PDB entry 8HOY | electron microscopy, 2.76 A resolution | chains A and C of the 3 polymer chains in the assembly

[Chain A]
Molecule: DNA polymerase
Organism: Monkeypox virus
Reference sequence: Q5IXW8 (Q5IXW8_MONPV); residue numbers follow UniProt; this construct covers 1-1006
Chain sequence (1029 residues; numbered -22 to 1006; the number before each row is that of its first residue; numbers below 1 keep their minus sign (Met-22 is residue -22)):
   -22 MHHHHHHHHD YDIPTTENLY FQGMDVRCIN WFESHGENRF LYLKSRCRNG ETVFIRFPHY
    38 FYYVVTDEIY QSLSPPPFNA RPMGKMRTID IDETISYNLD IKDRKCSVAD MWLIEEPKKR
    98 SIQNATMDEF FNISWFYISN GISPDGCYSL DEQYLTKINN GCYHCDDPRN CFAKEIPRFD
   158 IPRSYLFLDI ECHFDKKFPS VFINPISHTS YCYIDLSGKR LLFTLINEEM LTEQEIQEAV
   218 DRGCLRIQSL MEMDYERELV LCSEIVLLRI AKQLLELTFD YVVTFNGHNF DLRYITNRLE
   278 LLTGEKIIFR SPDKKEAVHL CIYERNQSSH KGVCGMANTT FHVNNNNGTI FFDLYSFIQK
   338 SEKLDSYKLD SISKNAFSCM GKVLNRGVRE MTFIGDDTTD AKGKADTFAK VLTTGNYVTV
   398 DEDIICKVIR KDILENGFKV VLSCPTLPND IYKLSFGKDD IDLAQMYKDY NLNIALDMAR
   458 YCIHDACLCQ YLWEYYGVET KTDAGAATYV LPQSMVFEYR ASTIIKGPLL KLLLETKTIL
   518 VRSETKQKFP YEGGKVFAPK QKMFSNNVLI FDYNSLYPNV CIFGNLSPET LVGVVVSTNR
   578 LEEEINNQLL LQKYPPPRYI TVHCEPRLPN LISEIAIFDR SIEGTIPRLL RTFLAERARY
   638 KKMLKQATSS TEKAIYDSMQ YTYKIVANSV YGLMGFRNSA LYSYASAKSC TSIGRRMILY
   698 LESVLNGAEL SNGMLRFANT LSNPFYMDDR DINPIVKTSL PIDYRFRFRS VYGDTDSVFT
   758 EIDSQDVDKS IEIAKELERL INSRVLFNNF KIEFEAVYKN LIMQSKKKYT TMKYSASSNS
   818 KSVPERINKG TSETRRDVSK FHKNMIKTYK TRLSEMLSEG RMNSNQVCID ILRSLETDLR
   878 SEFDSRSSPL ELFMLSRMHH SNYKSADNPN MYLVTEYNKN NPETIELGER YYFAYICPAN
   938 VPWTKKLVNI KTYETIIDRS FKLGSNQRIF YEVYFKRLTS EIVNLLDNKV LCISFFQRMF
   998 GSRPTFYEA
Unresolved in the structure: -22 to 0
Sequence notes: initiating methionine (-22); expression tag (-21 to 0); engineered mutation Phe108 (Leu in Q5IXW8), Leu411 (Trp in Q5IXW8)

[Chain C]
Molecule: DNA polymerase processivity factor component A20
Organism: Monkeypox virus
Reference sequence: Q5IXP2 (Q5IXP2_MONPV); residues 1-426 here = UniProt positions 1-426
Chain sequence (426 residues; row label = number of the first residue in the row):
     1 MTSSADLTNL KELLSLYKSL RFSDSVAIEK YNSLVEWGTS TYWKIGVQKV TNVETSISDY
    61 YDEVKNKPFN IDPGYYIFLP VYFGSVFIYS KGKNMVELGS GNSFQIPDEI RSACNKVLDS
   121 DNGIDFLRFV LLNNRWIMED AISKYQSPVN IFKLASEYGL NIPNYLEIEI EEDTLFDDEL
   181 YSIMERSFDD TFPKISISYI KLGELKRQVV DFFKFSFMYI ESIKVDRIGD NIFIPSVITK
   241 SGKKILVKDV DHLIRSKVRE HTFVKVKKKN TFSILYDYDG NGTETRGEVI KRIIDTIGRD
   301 YYVNGKYFSK VGIAGLKQLT NKLDINECAT VDELVDEINK SGTVKRKIKN QSVFDLSREC
   361 LGYPEADFIT LVNNMRFKIE NCKVVNFNIE NTNCLNNPSI ETIYGNFNQF VSIFNTVTDV
   421 KKRLFE

[How chain A and chain C interact]
Pairs across the interface (22; chain A residue first):
  Thr575(A) - Ile369(C)
  Thr575(A) - Asn373(C)
  Asn576(A) - Phe354(C)
  Asn576(A) - Val372(C)
  Asn576(A) - Asn373(C)
  Arg577(A) - Val372(C)
  Arg577(A) - Asn373(C)  hydrogen bond (side chain-backbone)
  Arg577(A) - Met375(C)
  Arg577(A) - Arg376(C)
  Leu578(A) - Val372(C)
  Leu578(A) - Phe377(C)  hydrophobic
  Leu578(A) - Val384(C)  hydrophobic
  Leu578(A) - Phe414(C)  hydrophobic
  Glu579(A) - Ser352(C)
  Glu579(A) - Phe354(C)
  Glu581(A) - Arg376(C)  salt bridge
  Glu581(A) - Phe377(C)
  Glu581(A) - Ile379(C)
  Ile582(A) - Ile379(C)  hydrophobic
  Ile582(A) - Cys382(C)  hydrophobic
  Gln585(A) - Ile379(C)
  Ile609(A) - Asn373(C)
Interface residues without a listed pair, chain C (14 interface residues in all): Asn374, Phe410

[In short]
The interface between chain A and chain C involves 9 residues on one side and 14 on the other; the contacts
include 1 hydrogen bond and 1 salt bridge. Polar pairs include Glu581(A)-Arg376(C) and Arg577(A)-Asn373(C).
Chain A is DNA polymerase and chain C is DNA polymerase processivity factor component A20, both from Monkeypox
virus; the structure, Cryo-EM structure of monkeypox virus DNA replication holoenzyme F8, A22 and E4 complex
without DNA at ..., was determined by electron microscopy, deposited together with 8HPA and 8HDZ.
